PDB entry 6X3T | electron microscopy, 2.55 A resolution | chains D and K of the 9 polymer chains in the assembly

Chain D:
Molecule: Gamma-aminobutyric acid receptor subunit alpha-1
Source organism: Homo sapiens
UniProt: P14867 (GBRA1_HUMAN); the construct has insertions or renumbered stretches relative to UniProt, so the offset changes along the chain: 1-312 = UniProt 28-339; 321-358 = UniProt 419-456
Amino-acid sequence (358 residues; each row starts with the number of its first residue):
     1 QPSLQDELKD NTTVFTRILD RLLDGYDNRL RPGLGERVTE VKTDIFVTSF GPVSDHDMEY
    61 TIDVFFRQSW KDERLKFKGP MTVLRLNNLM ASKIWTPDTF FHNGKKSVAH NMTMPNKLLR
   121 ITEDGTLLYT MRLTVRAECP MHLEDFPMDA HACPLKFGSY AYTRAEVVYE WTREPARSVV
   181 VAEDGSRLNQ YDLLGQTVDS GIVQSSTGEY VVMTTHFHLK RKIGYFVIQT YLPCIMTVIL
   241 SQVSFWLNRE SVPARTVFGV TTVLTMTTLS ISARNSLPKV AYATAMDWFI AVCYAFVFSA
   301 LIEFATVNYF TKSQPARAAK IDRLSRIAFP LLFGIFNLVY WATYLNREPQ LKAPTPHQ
Disordered / not traced: 1-9, 348-358
Sequence notes: linker (313-320)
Disulfides: Cys-139/Cys-153
Covalently attached groups: N-acetylglucosamine (NAG) linked to Asn-111
Ligand contacts:
  - gamma-amino-butanoic acid (ABU): Phe-65, Arg-67, Leu-118, Thr-130
  - 2,6-bis(1-methylethyl)phenol (PFL): Ile-228, Gln-229, Leu-232, Pro-233, Met-236
UniProt features mapped onto this chain:
  - binding site (4-aminobutanoate): Arg-67, Thr-130
  - binding site (3alpha-hydroxy-5alpha-pregnan-11,20-dione): Trp-246
  - glycosylation (N-linked (GlcNAc...) asparagine): Asn-11, Asn-111
Reported in the primary citation:
  - binding site for 2,6-bis(1-methylethyl)phenol: Ile-228, Pro-233

Chain K:
Molecule: IgG2b Fab Heavy Chain
Source organism: Mus musculus
Notes: antibody fragment or engineered binder
Amino-acid sequence (454 residues; row label = number of the first residue in the row):
     1 EVQLQQSGAE LVKPGASVKL SCTASGFNIK DTYMYWVKQR PEQGLEWIGR IDPANGDTKY
    61 DPKFQGKATI TTDTFSNTAY LQLSSLTSED TAVYYCARKG LRWAMDYWGQ GTSVTVSTAK
   121 TTPPSVYPLA PGCGDTTGSS VTLGCLVKGY FPESVTVTWN SGSLSSSVHT FPALLQSGLY
   181 TMSSSVTVPS STWPSQTVTC SVAHPASSTT VDKKLEPSGP ISTINPCPPC KECHKCPAPN
   241 LEGGPSVFIF PPNIKDVLMI SLTPKVTCVV VDVSEDDPDV QISWFVNNVE VHTAQTQTHR
   301 EDYNSTIRVV STLPIQHQDW MSGKEFKCKV NNKDLPSPIE RTISKIKGLV RAPQVYILPP
   361 PAEQLSRKDV SLTCLVVGFN PGDISVEWTS NGHTEENYKD TAPVLDSDGS YFIYSKLNMK
   421 TSKWEKTDSF SCNVRHEGLK NYYLKKTISR SPGK
Disordered / not traced: 1, 119-454
Disulfides: Cys-22/Cys-96

Chain D / chain K interface:
Residue-residue contacts (16; chain D residue first):
  Lys-42(D) / Asp-31(K)  hydrogen bond (side chain-backbone)
  Lys-71(D) / Asp-31(K)
  Glu-170(D) / Lys-99(K)
  Glu-170(D) / Leu-101(K)
  Glu-170(D) / Arg-102(K)
  Glu-170(D) / Trp-103(K)
  Trp-171(D) / Trp-103(K)  hydrogen bond (backbone-side chain)
  Thr-172(D) / Tyr-33(K)  hydrogen bond (backbone-side chain)
  Thr-172(D) / Trp-103(K)
  Arg-173(D) / Trp-103(K)
  Glu-174(D) / Arg-50(K)  salt bridge
  Glu-174(D) / Trp-103(K)
  Pro-175(D) / Trp-103(K)
  Arg-177(D) / Arg-50(K)
  Arg-177(D) / Lys-59(K)
  Ser-200(D) / Arg-102(K)  hydrogen bond (backbone-side chain)
Interface residues without a listed pair, chain D (11 interface residues in all): Asp-199
Interface residues without a listed pair, chain K (9 interface residues in all): Tyr-35

Summary:
11 residues of chain D and 9 residues of chain K are in contact, with 4 hydrogen bonds and 1 salt bridge.
Among the polar pairs are Glu-174(D)/Arg-50(K), Lys-42(D)/Asp-31(K) and Trp-171(D)/Trp-103(K). Chain D binds
gamma-amino-butanoic acid and 2,6-bis(1-methylethyl)phenol. N-acetylglucosamine is covalently linked to
Asn-111(D). The paper reports a binding site for 2,6-bis(1-methylethyl)phenol at Ile-228(D) and Pro-233(D).
Here chain D is Gamma-aminobutyric acid receptor subunit alpha-1 (Homo sapiens) and chain K is IgG2b Fab Heavy
Chain (Mus musculus). Entry 6X3T (Human GABAA receptor alpha1-beta2-gamma2 subtype in complex with GABA plus
propofol) was determined by electron microscopy together with 6X3S, 6X3U, 6X3V, 6X3W, 6X3X, 6X3Z and 6X40 from
the same study.
